Entry 7Y35 (electron microscopy, 2.90 A resolution); this record covers chains B and N of the 6 polymer chains in the assembly.

Chain B:
Molecule: Guanine nucleotide-binding protein G(I)/G(S)/G(T) subunit beta-1
Source organism: Rattus norvegicus
Reference sequence: P54311 (GBB1_RAT); residues 2-340 here = UniProt positions 2-340
Chain sequence (380 residues; numbered -13 to 366; the number before each row is that of its first residue; numbers below 1 keep their minus sign (Met-13 is residue -13)):
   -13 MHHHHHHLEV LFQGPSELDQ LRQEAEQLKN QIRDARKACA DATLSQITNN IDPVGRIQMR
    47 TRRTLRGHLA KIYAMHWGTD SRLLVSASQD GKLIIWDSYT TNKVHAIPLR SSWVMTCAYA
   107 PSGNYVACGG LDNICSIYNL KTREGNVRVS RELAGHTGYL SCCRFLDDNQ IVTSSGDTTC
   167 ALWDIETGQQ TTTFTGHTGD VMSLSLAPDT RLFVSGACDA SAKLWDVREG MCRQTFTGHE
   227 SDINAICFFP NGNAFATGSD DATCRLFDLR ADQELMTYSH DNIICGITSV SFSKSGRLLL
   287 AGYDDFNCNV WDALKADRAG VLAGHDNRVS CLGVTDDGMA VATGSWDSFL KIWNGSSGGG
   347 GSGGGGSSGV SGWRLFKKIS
Not modelled in the structure: -13 to 2, 341-366
Differences from the reference sequence: initiating methionine (-13); expression tag (-12 to 1, 341-366)
Swiss-Prot annotation at these positions:
  - modified residue: Ser2 (N-acetylserine), His266 (Phosphohistidine)

Chain N:
Molecule: NanoBody 35
Source organism: synthetic construct
Notes: antibody fragment or engineered binder
Chain sequence (126 residues; each row starts with the number of its first residue):
     1 QVQLQESGGG LVQPGGSLRL SCAASGFTFS NYKMNWVRQA PGKGLEWVSD ISQSGASISY
    61 TGSVKGRFTI SRDNAKNTLY LQMNSLKPED TAVYYCARCP APFTRDCFDV TSTTYAYRGQ
   121 GTQVTV
Cystine bridges: Cys22-Cys96, Cys99-Cys107

Chain B / chain N interface:
Pairs across the interface (16; chain B residue first):
  Arg8(B) with Gln120(N), hydrogen bond
  Arg19(B) with Gln1(N)
  Cys204(B) with Tyr117(N)
  Asp205(B) with Ala116(N); Tyr117(N)
  Ala206(B) with Tyr117(N)
  Glu226(B) with Gly26(N); Phe27(N); Thr28(N); Tyr32(N), hydrogen bond; Arg98(N), hydrogen bond (backbone-side chain)
  Ser227(B) with Pro100(N), hydrogen bond (side chain-backbone); Tyr117(N)
  Asp228(B) with Tyr117(N), hydrogen bond
  Asp246(B) with Pro102(N)
  Ile270(B) with Phe103(N), hydrophobic
Also at the interface, not in a pair above, chain B (15 interface residues in all): Lys15, Thr184, Thr223, His225, Asp247
Also at the interface, not in a pair above, chain N (16 interface residues in all): Val2, Gln3, Ala101, Thr114

Summary:
Chain B and chain N form an interface of 15 and 16 residues respectively; the contacts include 5 hydrogen
bonds. Among the polar pairs are Arg8(B)-Gln120(N), Glu226(B)-Tyr32(N) and Glu226(B)-Arg98(N).
Here chain B is Guanine nucleotide-binding protein G(I)/G(S)/G(T) subunit beta-1 (Rattus norvegicus) and chain
N is NanoBody 35 (synthetic construct). Entry 7Y35 (Cryo-EM structure of the Abaloparatide-bound human
PTH1R-Gs complex) was determined by electron microscopy.
